Entry 8X36 (X-ray diffraction, 2.28 A resolution); this record covers chains A and B.

== Chain A (and B) ==
Protein: Neryl-diphosphate synthase 1
Source organism: Solanum lycopersicum
Notes: EC 2.5.1.28; chain B of this document is another copy of the same molecule, construct and numbering; everything in this record applies to it too
Reference sequence: C1K5M2 (CPT1_SOLLC); residue numbers follow UniProt; this construct covers 45-303
Amino-acid sequence (262 residues; numbered 42 to 303; the number before each row is that of its first residue):
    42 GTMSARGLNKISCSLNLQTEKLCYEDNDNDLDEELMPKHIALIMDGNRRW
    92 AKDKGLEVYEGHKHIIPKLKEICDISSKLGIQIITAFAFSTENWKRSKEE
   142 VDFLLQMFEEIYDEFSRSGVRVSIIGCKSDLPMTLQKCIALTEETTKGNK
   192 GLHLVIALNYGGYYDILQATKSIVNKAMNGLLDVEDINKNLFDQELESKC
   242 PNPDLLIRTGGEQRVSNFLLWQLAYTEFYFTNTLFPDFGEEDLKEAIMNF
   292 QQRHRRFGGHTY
Not modelled in the structure: 42-52, 58-61, 66-75, 300-303 (chain B: 42-52, 67-75, 302-303)
Sequence notes: expression tag (42-44)
Cystine bridges: Cys-64/Cys-241
Ion coordination: Mg2+: Asp-86 (together with 3-methylbut-3-enyl trihydrogen diphosphate, dimethylallyl S-thiolodiphosphate)
Ligand contacts:
  - dimethylallyl S-thiolodiphosphate (DST): Met-85, Asp-86, Gly-87, Asn-88, Arg-89, Arg-90, His-103, Ile-106, Phe-128, Ala-129, Asn-134, Arg-137, Glu-141, Leu-145
  - 3-methylbut-3-enyl trihydrogen diphosphate (IPE): Ile-84, Met-85, Asp-86, Phe-128, Ala-129, Phe-130, Ser-131, Asn-134, Arg-137, Arg-249, Arg-255, Ser-257

== Interface between chain A and chain B ==
Inter-chain disulfides: Cys-54(A)/Cys-168(B), Cys-168(A)/Cys-54(B)
Residue-residue contacts (113; chain A residue first):
  Cys-54(A) with Cys-168(B), disulfide; Asp-171(B); Tyr-205(B), hydrophobic
  Ser-55(A) with Asp-171(B)
  Leu-56(A) with Thr-132(B); Cys-168(B), hydrophobic; Asn-200(B); Tyr-205(B), hydrophobic
  Asn-57(A) with Trp-135(B)
  Lys-62(A) with Tyr-204(B)
  Arg-89(A) with Gly-300(B), hydrogen bond (side chain-backbone); His-301(B)
  Arg-90(A) with Arg-297(B)
  Thr-132(A) with Leu-56(B)
  Glu-133(A) with Lys-62(B), salt bridge; Tyr-266(B), hydrogen bond; Phe-298(B); Gly-299(B)
  Asn-134(A) with Gly-299(B), hydrogen bond (side chain-backbone)
  Trp-135(A) with Leu-56(B); Asn-57(B)
  Lys-136(A) with Phe-298(B), hydrogen bond (side chain-backbone); His-301(B)
  Arg-137(A) with Gly-299(B), hydrogen bond (side chain-backbone); His-301(B)
  Cys-168(A) with Cys-54(B), disulfide; Ser-55(B); Leu-56(B), hydrophobic
  Ser-170(A) with Cys-54(B), hydrogen bond (side chain-backbone)
  Asp-171(A) with Ser-55(B), hydrogen bond; Leu-56(B), hydrogen bond (side chain-backbone); Asn-57(B), hydrogen bond
  Tyr-204(A) with Leu-63(B), hydrophobic; Lys-230(B); Trp-262(B), hydrophobic; Ala-265(B)
  Tyr-205(A) with Leu-56(B), hydrophobic
  Ile-207(A) with Phe-233(B), hydrophobic; Trp-262(B), hydrophobic
  Leu-208(A) with Ile-228(B), hydrophobic; Asn-229(B); Lys-230(B)
  Thr-211(A) with Thr-211(B); Phe-233(B)
  Lys-212(A) with Val-225(B); Ile-228(B)
  Ile-214(A) with Val-215(B), hydrophobic
  Val-215(A) with Val-215(B), hydrophobic; Ala-218(B), hydrophobic; Val-225(B), hydrophobic; Ile-228(B), hydrophobic
  Asn-216(A) with Val-225(B)
  Ala-218(A) with Val-215(B), hydrophobic; Met-219(B)
  Val-225(A) with Lys-212(B); Val-215(B), hydrophobic; Asn-216(B)
  Ile-228(A) with Lys-212(B); Val-215(B), hydrophobic
  Asn-229(A) with Leu-208(B)
  Lys-230(A) with Tyr-204(B); Leu-208(B)
  Phe-233(A) with Leu-208(B), hydrophobic; Thr-211(B)
  Glu-253(A) with His-295(B); Arg-297(B), salt bridge
  Gln-254(A) with Thr-267(B); Glu-268(B); Phe-269(B), hydrogen bond (backbone-backbone); Arg-294(B)
  Arg-255(A) with Thr-267(B); Glu-268(B), salt bridge; Phe-269(B); His-295(B), hydrogen bond (side chain-backbone); Arg-296(B); Arg-297(B)
  Val-256(A) with Leu-264(B); Ala-265(B); Phe-269(B), hydrophobic
  Ser-257(A) with Ala-265(B), hydrogen bond (backbone-backbone); Tyr-266(B)
  Asn-258(A) with Ala-265(B), hydrogen bond (backbone-backbone); Tyr-266(B)
  Leu-261(A) with Leu-261(B); Trp-262(B); Ala-265(B), hydrophobic
  Trp-262(A) with Tyr-204(B), hydrophobic; Ile-207(B), hydrophobic; Leu-261(B)
  Leu-264(A) with Val-256(B)
  Ala-265(A) with Tyr-204(B); Val-256(B); Ser-257(B), hydrogen bond (backbone-backbone); Asn-258(B), hydrogen bond (backbone-backbone); Leu-261(B), hydrophobic
  Tyr-266(A) with Glu-133(B), hydrogen bond; Tyr-204(B), hydrophobic; Arg-255(B), hydrogen bond (backbone-side chain); Ser-257(B); Asn-258(B)
  Thr-267(A) with Arg-255(B)
  Glu-268(A) with Glu-253(B); Gln-254(B); Arg-255(B), salt bridge
  Phe-269(A) with Gln-254(B), hydrogen bond (backbone-backbone); Phe-269(B), hydrophobic
  Phe-271(A) with Phe-269(B), hydrophobic; Phe-271(B), hydrophobic
  Arg-294(A) with Gln-254(B), hydrogen bond (side chain-backbone)
  Arg-297(A) with Arg-90(B); Gly-252(B)
  Phe-298(A) with Gly-251(B); Glu-253(B)
Interface residues without a listed pair, chain A (57 interface residues in all): Ser-53, Tyr-65, Ser-131, Ser-138, Lys-169, Asn-200, Met-219, Asn-243
Interface residues without a listed pair, chain B (59 interface residues in all): Ser-53, Tyr-65, Ser-170, Ile-214, Asn-243, Asn-273

== In short ==
57 residues of chain A and 59 residues of chain B are in contact; the contacts include 2 disulfide bonds, 19
hydrogen bonds and 4 salt bridges. Polar pairs include Glu-133(A)/Lys-62(B), Glu-253(A)/Arg-297(B) and
Arg-255(A)/Glu-268(B). Ligands of chain A: dimethylallyl S-thiolodiphosphate and 3-methylbut-3-enyl
trihydrogen diphosphate.
Chain A and chain B are both Neryl-diphosphate synthase 1 (Solanum lycopersicum); the structure, Neryl
diphosphate synthase from Solanum lycopersicum complexed with DMSAPP, IPP, and magnesium ion (form B), was
determined by X-ray diffraction, deposited together with 8X35 and 8X37.
